PDB entry 9B1E | electron microscopy, 4.40 A resolution (low resolution: residue-level contacts below are approximate; hydrogen-bond / salt-bridge calls are withheld) | chains Q and Y of the 21 polymer chains in the assembly

Chain Q:
Protein: Histone H2A
Source organism: Saccharomyces cerevisiae
UniProtKB: A0A6A5Q1K4 (A0A6A5Q1K4_YEASX); residues 0-131 here correspond to UniProt positions 1-132 (UniProt number = residue number + 1)
Amino-acid sequence (132 residues; row label = number of the first residue in the row; numbering starts at 0):
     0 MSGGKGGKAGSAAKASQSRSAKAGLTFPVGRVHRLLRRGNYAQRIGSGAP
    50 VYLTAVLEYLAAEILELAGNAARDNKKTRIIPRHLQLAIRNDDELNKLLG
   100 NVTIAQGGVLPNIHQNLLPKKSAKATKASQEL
Disordered / not traced: 0-12, 121-131

Chain Y:
Molecule: 214-nt DNA strand
Sequence (214 nucleotides; each row starts with the number of its first residue; numbers below 1 keep their minus sign (DA-133 is residue -133)):
  -133 ATCGCATCGATCTTCACACCGAGTTCATCCCTTATGTGATGGACCCTATA
   -83 CGCGGCCGCCCTGGAGAATCCCGGTGCCGAGGCCGCTCAATTGGTCGTAG
   -33 CAAGCTCTAGCACCGCTTAAACGCACGTACGCGCTGTCCCCCGCGTTTTA
    17 ACCGCCAAGGGGATTACTCCCTAGTCTCCAGGCACGTGTCAGATATATAC
    67 ATCCTGTGCATGAT
Disordered / not traced: -133 to -105, 77-80

How chain Q and chain Y interact:
Residue-residue contacts - 12 pairs, chain Q then chain Y:
  Lys13(Q) with DA46(Y)
  Arg30(Q) with DC49(Y); DA50(Y)
  Arg36(Q) with DG40(Y)
  Gln42(Q) with DG40(Y)
  Arg43(Q) with DT38(Y); DA39(Y); DG40(Y)
  Ile44(Q) with DA39(Y); DG40(Y)
  Gly45(Q) with DA39(Y)
  Ser46(Q) with DA39(Y)
Interface residues without a listed pair, chain Y (7 interface residues in all): DG47

Summary:
8 residues of chain Q and 7 residues of chain Y are in contact.
Here chain Q is Histone H2A (Saccharomyces cerevisiae) and chain Y is a 214-nt DNA strand. Entry 9B1E (Cryo-EM
structure of native SWR1 bound to nucleosome (composite structure)) was determined by electron microscopy,
deposited together with 9B1D.
